6N57 - chains H and J of the 7 polymer chains in the assembly; structure by electron microscopy, 3.70 A resolution.

== Chain H ==
Name: DNA-directed RNA polymerase subunit alpha
Source organism: Escherichia coli
Notes: EC 2.7.7.6
UniProt: P0A7Z4 (RPOA_ECOLI); numbering as in UniProt (aligned over 1-329)
Chain sequence (329 residues; numbered 1 to 329; the number before each row is that of its first residue):
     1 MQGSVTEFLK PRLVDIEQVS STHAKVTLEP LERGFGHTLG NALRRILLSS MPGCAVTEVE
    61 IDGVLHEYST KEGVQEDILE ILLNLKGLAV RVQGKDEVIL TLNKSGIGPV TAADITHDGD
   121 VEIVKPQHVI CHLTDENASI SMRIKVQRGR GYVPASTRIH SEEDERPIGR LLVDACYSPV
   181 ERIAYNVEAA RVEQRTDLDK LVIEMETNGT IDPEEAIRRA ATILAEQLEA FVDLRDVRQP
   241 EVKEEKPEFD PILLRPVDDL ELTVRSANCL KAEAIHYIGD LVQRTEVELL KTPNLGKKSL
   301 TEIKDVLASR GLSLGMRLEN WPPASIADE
Not modelled in the structure: 1-3, 159-170, 235-329
Curated features (UniProtKB/Swiss-Prot):
  - region: Glu-162 to Glu-165 (Required for interaction with Crp at class II promoters)
  - modified residue: Arg-265 (ADP-ribosylarginine), Lys-297 (N6-acetyllysine), Lys-298 (N6-acetyllysine)
  - mutagenesis: Arg-45 (R45C: In rpoA112; temperature-sensitive, blocks RNA polymerase assembly), Glu-162 to Glu-165 (5-fold decrease in CRP-class II promoter-dependent transcription), Glu-165 (E165K: 5-fold decrease in CRP-class II promoter-dependent transcription), Arg-191 (R191C: In rpoA101; temperature-sensitive)

== Chain J ==
Name: DNA-directed RNA polymerase subunit beta'
Source organism: Escherichia coli
Notes: EC 2.7.7.6
UniProt: P0A8T7 (RPOC_ECOLI); residues 2-1407 here = UniProt positions 2-1407
Chain sequence (1430 residues; each row starts with the number of its first residue):
     1 VKDLLKFLKA QTKTEEFDAI KIALASPDMI RSWSFGEVKK PETINYRTFK PERDGLFCAR
    61 IFGPVKDYEC LCGKYKRLKH RGVICEKCGV EVTQTKVRRE RMGHIELASP TAHIWFLKSL
   121 PSRIGLLLDM PLRDIERVLY FESYVVIEGG MTNLERQQIL TEEQYLDALE EFGDEFDAKM
   181 GAEAIQALLK SMDLEQECEQ LREELNETNS ETKRKKLTKR IKLLEAFVQS GNKPEWMILT
   241 VLPVLPPDLR PLVPLDGGRF ATSDLNDLYR RVINRNNRLK RLLDLAAPDI IVRNEKRMLQ
   301 EAVDALLDNG RRGRAITGSN KRPLKSLADM IKGKQGRFRQ NLLGKRVDYS GRSVITVGPY
   361 LRLHQCGLPK KMALELFKPF IYGKLELRGL ATTIKAAKKM VEREEAVVWD ILDEVIREHP
   421 VLLNRAPTLH RLGIQAFEPV LIEGKAIQLH PLVCAAYNAD FDGDQMAVHV PLTLEAQLEA
   481 RALMMSTNNI LSPANGEPII VPSQDVVLGL YYMTRDCVNA KGEGMVLTGP KEAERLYRSG
   541 LASLHARVKV RITEYEKDAN GELVAKTSLK DTTVGRAILW MIVPKGLPYS IVNQALGKKA
   601 ISKMLNTCYR ILGLKPTVIF ADQIMYTGFA YAARSGASVG IDDMVIPEKK HEIISEAEAE
   661 VAEIQEQFQS GLVTAGERYN KVIDIWAAAN DRVSKAMMDN LQTETVINRD GQEEKQVSFN
   721 SIYMMADSGA RGSAAQIRQL AGMRGLMAKP DGSIIETPIT ANFREGLNVL QYFISTHGAR
   781 KGLADTALKT ANSGYLTRRL VDVAQDLVVT EDDCGTHEGI MMTPVIEGGD VKEPLRDRVL
   841 GRVTAEDVLK PGTADILVPR NTLLHEQWCD LLEENSVDAV KVRSVVSCDT DFGVCAHCYG
   901 RDLARGHIIN KGEAIGVIAA QSIGEPGTQL TMRTFHIGGA ASRAAAESSI QVKNKGSIKL
   961 SNVKSVVNSS GKLVITSRNT ELKLIDEFGR TKESYKVPYG AVLAKGDGEQ VAGGETVANW
  1021 DPHTMPVITE VSGFVRFTDM IDGQTITRQT DELTGLSSLV VLDSAERTAG GKDLRPALKI
  1081 VDAQGNDVLI PGTDMPAQYF LPGKAIVQLE DGVQISSGDT LARIPQESGG TKDITGGLPR
  1141 VADLFEARRP KEPAILAEIS GIVSFGKETK GKRRLVITPV DGSDPYEEMI PKWRQLNVFE
  1201 GERVERGDVI SDGPEAPHDI LRLRGVHAVT RYIVNEVQDV YRLQGVKIND KHIEVIVRQM
  1261 LRKATIVNAG SSDFLEGEQV EYSRVKIANR ELEANGKVGA TYSRDLLGIT KASLATESFI
  1321 SAASFQETTR VLTEAAVAGK RDELRGLKEN VIVGRLIPAG TGYAYHQDRM RRRAAGEAPA
  1381 APQVTAEDAS ASLAELLNAG LGGSDNELEL EVLFQGPSSG HHHHHHHHHH
Not modelled in the structure: 1-14, 939-947, 1127-1131, 1376-1430
Construct notes: expression tag (1, 1408-1430)
Curated features (UniProtKB/Swiss-Prot):
  - binding site (Zn(2+)): Cys-70, Cys-72, Cys-85, Cys-88, Cys-814, Cys-888, Cys-895, Cys-898
  - binding site (Mg(2+)): Asp-460, Asp-462, Asp-464
  - modified residue: Lys-983 (N6-acetyllysine)
  - mutagenesis: Gln-504 (Q504P: Resistant to antibiotics salinamide A and B), Asn-690 (N690D: Resistant to antibiotics salinamide A and B), Met-697 (M697V: Resistant to antibiotics salinamide A and B), Ala-735 (A735T: Resistant to antibiotics salinamide A and B), Arg-738 (R738C/H/P/S: Resistant to antibiotics salinamide A and B), Ala-748 (A748E: Resistant to antibiotics salinamide A and B), Pro-758 (P758S/T: Resistant to antibiotics salinamide A and B), Phe-763 (F763C: Resistant to antibiotics salinamide A and B), Ser-775 (S775A: Resistant to antibiotics salinamide A and B), Ala-779 (A779T/V: Resistant to antibiotics salinamide A and B), Arg-780 (R780C: Resistant to antibiotics salinamide A and B), Gly-782 (G782A/C: Resistant to antibiotics salinamide A and B), 1 further mutagenesis entry in UniProt
Ion coordination: Zn2+ site 1: Cys-70, Cys-72, Cys-85, Cys-88; Mg2+: Asp-460, Asp-462, Asp-464; Zn2+ site 2: Cys-814, Cys-888, Cys-895, Cys-898
Ligand contacts: chapso (1N7): Phe-935, Ile-937, Leu-1243, Gln-1244
Reported in the primary citation:
  - conformationally variable residues (helix shift): Leu-788

== How chain H and chain J interact ==
Residue-residue contacts (28; chain H residue first):
  Arg-44(H) / Arg-538(J)
  Leu-48(H) / Arg-535(J)
  Leu-48(H) / Ser-539(J)
  Glu-80(H) / Arg-551(J)
  Glu-80(H) / Leu-569(J)
  Leu-83(H) / Val-526(J)  hydrophobic
  Leu-83(H) / Leu-527(J)
  Leu-83(H) / Arg-551(J)
  Asn-84(H) / Arg-551(J)  hydrogen bond
  Lys-86(H) / Val-526(J)  hydrogen bond (side chain-backbone)
  Lys-86(H) / Thr-528(J)
  Lys-86(H) / Glu-532(J)  salt bridge
  Tyr-152(H) / Glu-532(J)  hydrogen bond
  Tyr-152(H) / Leu-536(J)  hydrophobic
  Tyr-152(H) / Leu-541(J)  hydrophobic
  Pro-154(H) / Leu-541(J)  hydrophobic
  Asp-174(H) / Met-525(J)
  Asp-174(H) / Val-526(J)
  Cys-176(H) / Arg-535(J)
  Val-180(H) / Arg-535(J)
  Glu-181(H) / Lys-531(J)
  Glu-181(H) / Arg-535(J)  hydrogen bond (backbone-side chain)
  Arg-182(H) / Glu-534(J)  salt bridge
  Arg-182(H) / Met-581(J)
  Arg-191(H) / Asp-410(J)  salt bridge
  Arg-191(H) / Asp-413(J)  salt bridge
  Thr-196(H) / Glu-443(J)  hydrogen bond
  Glu-206(H) / Lys-531(J)  salt bridge
Interface residues without a listed pair, chain H (19 interface residues in all): Leu-79, Ile-183, Ala-184
Interface residues without a listed pair, chain J (20 interface residues in all): Lys-370, Trp-409

== Overview ==
19 residues of chain H and 20 residues of chain J are in contact, with 5 hydrogen bonds and 5 salt bridges.
Polar contacts include Lys-86(H)/Glu-532(J), Arg-182(H)/Glu-534(J) and Arg-191(H)/Asp-410(J). Bound to chain
J: chapso. The paper reports conformational variability at Leu-788(J).
Here chain H is DNA-directed RNA polymerase subunit alpha and chain J is DNA-directed RNA polymerase subunit
beta', both from Escherichia coli. Entry 6N57 (Cryo-EM structure of Escherichia coli RNAP polymerase bound
with TraR in conformation I) was determined by electron microscopy (same publication as 6N58, 6OUL and 6P1K).
